3RPF - chains A and D; structure by X-ray diffraction, 1.90 A resolution.

== Chain A ==
Protein: Molybdopterin synthase catalytic subunit
Source organism: Helicobacter pylori
Notes: EC 2.-.-.-
UniProt: P56422 (MOAE_HELPY); residue numbers follow UniProt; this construct covers 2-145
Chain sequence (148 residues; row label = number of the first residue in the row; numbers below 1 keep their minus sign (Ser-2 is residue -2)):
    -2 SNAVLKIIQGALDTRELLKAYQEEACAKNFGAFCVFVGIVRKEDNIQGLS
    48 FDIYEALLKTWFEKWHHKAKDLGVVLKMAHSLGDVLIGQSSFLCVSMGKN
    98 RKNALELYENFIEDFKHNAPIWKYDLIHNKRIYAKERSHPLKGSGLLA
Not modelled in the structure: -2 to -1, 145
Differences from the reference sequence: expression tag (-2 to 1)
Modified / non-standard residues: Mse75 (selenomethionine; parent Met); Mse94 (selenomethionine; parent Met)
UniProt features mapped onto this chain:
  - binding site (substrate): Ile36 to Arg38, Asn97, Arg98, Lys113, Lys120 to Asp122

== Chain D ==
Protein: Molybdopterin converting factor, subunit 1 (MoaD)
Source organism: Helicobacter pylori
UniProt: O25482 (O25482_HELPY); residue numbers follow UniProt; this construct covers 1-74
Chain sequence (74 residues; numbered 1 to 74; the number before each row is that of its first residue):
     1 MMVEVRFFGPIKEENFFIKANDLKELRAILQEKEGLKEWLGVCAIALNDH
    51 LIDNLNTPLKDGDVISLLPPVCGG
Not modelled in the structure: 1-2, 19-23, 54-57
Modified / non-standard residues: Mse1 (selenomethionine); Mse2 (selenomethionine)

== Chain A / chain D interface ==
Pairs across the interface (60):
  Phe48(A) with Gly74(D)
  Asp49(A) with Gly9(D)
  Tyr51(A) with Arg6(D), hydrogen bond; Phe8(D), hydrophobic; Asp49(D), hydrogen bond; Ser66(D); Leu68(D), hydrophobic
  Ala53(A) with Asp49(D)
  Leu54(A) with Asp49(D); Leu68(D), hydrophobic
  His77(A) with Gly74(D), hydrogen bond (side chain-backbone)
  Ser88(A) with Gly74(D), hydrogen bond (side chain-backbone)
  Phe89(A) with Gly74(D)
  Phe112(A) with Gly73(D); Gly74(D)
  His114(A) with Val71(D)
  Ala116(A) with Val71(D)
  Pro117(A) with Val71(D), hydrophobic
  Ile118(A) with Val71(D); Cys72(D), hydrogen bond (backbone-backbone); Gly73(D)
  Trp119(A) with Phe8(D), hydrophobic; Gly9(D); Pro10(D); Pro69(D), hydrogen bond (side chain-backbone); Pro70(D); Val71(D)
  Lys120(A) with Cys72(D)
  Tyr121(A) with Gly9(D), hydrogen bond (side chain-backbone); Pro10(D)
  Tyr130(A) with Pro10(D); Trp39(D), hydrophobic; Pro70(D), hydrogen bond (side chain-backbone)
  Arg134(A) with Cys72(D)
  Ser135(A) with Pro70(D); Val71(D); Cys72(D)
  His136(A) with Pro70(D); Val71(D), hydrogen bond (backbone-backbone)
  Pro137(A) with Pro70(D)
  Leu138(A) with Ala44(D), hydrophobic; Leu68(D), hydrophobic; Val71(D), hydrophobic
  Lys139(A) with Ala44(D); Leu51(D)
  Gly140(A) with Cys43(D); Ala44(D)
  Ser141(A) with Val42(D); Cys43(D); Ala44(D)
  Gly142(A) with Leu40(D); Gly41(D); Val42(D); Cys43(D), hydrogen bond (backbone-backbone)
  Leu143(A) with Cys43(D); Ile45(D), hydrophobic; Ile52(D), hydrophobic
  Leu144(A) with Gln31(D); Leu40(D), hydrophobic; Ile45(D), hydrophobic
Interface residues without a listed pair, chain A (30 interface residues in all): Lys113, Asn115
Interface residues without a listed pair, chain D (27 interface residues in all): Arg27, Leu30, Ala46, Asp53

== In short ==
30 residues of chain A face 27 of chain D across their interface; the contacts include 10 hydrogen bonds.
Polar contacts include Tyr51(A)-Arg6(D), Tyr51(A)-Asp49(D) and His77(A)-Gly74(D). UniProt lists 9
substrate-binding residues on chain A.
Chain A is Molybdopterin synthase catalytic subunit and chain D is Molybdopterin converting factor, subunit 1
(MoaD), both from Helicobacter pylori; the structure, Protein-protein complex of subunit 1 and 2 of
Molybdopterin-converting factor from Helicobacter pylori 26695, was determined by X-ray diffraction.
